PDB entry 8TZQ | electron microscopy, 3.20 A resolution | chains A and B of the 5 polymer chains in the assembly

# Chain A
Protein: Guanine nucleotide-binding protein G(I)/G(S)/G(T) subunit beta-1
Source organism: Homo sapiens
UniProt: P62873 (GBB1_HUMAN); residue numbers follow UniProt; this construct covers 2-340
Chain sequence (358 residues; each row starts with the number of its first residue; numbers below 1 keep their minus sign (Met-17 is residue -17)):
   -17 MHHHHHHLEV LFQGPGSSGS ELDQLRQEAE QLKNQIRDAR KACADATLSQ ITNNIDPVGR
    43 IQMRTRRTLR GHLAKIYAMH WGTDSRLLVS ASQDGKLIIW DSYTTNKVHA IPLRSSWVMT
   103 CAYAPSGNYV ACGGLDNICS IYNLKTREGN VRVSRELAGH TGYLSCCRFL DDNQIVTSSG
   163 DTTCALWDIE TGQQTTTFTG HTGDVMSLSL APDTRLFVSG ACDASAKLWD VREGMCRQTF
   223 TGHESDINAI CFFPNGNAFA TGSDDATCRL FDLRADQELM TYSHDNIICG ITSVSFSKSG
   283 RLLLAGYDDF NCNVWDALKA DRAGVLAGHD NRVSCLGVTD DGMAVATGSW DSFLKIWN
Unresolved in the structure: -17 to 1
Differences from the reference sequence: expression tag (-17 to 1)
Curated features (UniProtKB/Swiss-Prot):
  - modified residue: Ser2 (N-acetylserine), His266 (Phosphohistidine)

# Chain B
Protein: Guanine nucleotide-binding protein G(o) subunit alpha
Source organism: Homo sapiens
UniProt: P09471 (GNAO_HUMAN); numbering as in UniProt (aligned over 1-354)
Chain sequence (354 residues; numbered 1 to 354; the number before each row is that of its first residue):
     1 MGCTLSAEER AALERSKAIE KNLKEDGISA AKDVKLLLLG AGESGESTIV KQMKIIHEDG
    61 FSGEDVKQYK PVVYSNTIQS LAAIVRAMDT LGIEYGDKER KADAKMVCDV VSRMEDTEPF
   121 SAELLSAMMR LWGDSGIQEC FNRSREYQLN DSAKYYLDSL DRIGAADYQP TEQDILRTRV
   181 KTTGIVETHF TFKNLHFRLF DVGGQRSERK KWIHCFEDVT AIIFCVALSG YDQVLHEDET
   241 TNRMHESLML FDSICNNKFF IDTSIILFLN KKDLFGEKIK KSPLTICFPE YTGPNTYEDA
   301 AAYIQAQFES KNRSPNKEIY CHMTCATDTN NIQVVFDAVT DIIIANNLRG CGLY
Unresolved in the structure: 1-4, 55-183
Differences from the reference sequence: engineered mutation Glu46 (Lys in P09471)
Curated features (UniProtKB/Swiss-Prot):
  - region: Lys35 to Gly45, Ser47, Thr48 (G1 motif), Asp174 to Thr182 (G2 motif), Phe197 to Arg206 (G3 motif), Ile266 to Asp273 (G4 motif), Thr324 to Thr329 (G5 motif)
  - binding site (GTP): Glu43, Ser47, Thr48, Ser152, Leu176, Arg177, Thr178, Arg179, Asn270, Asp273, Cys325
  - binding site (Mg(2+)): Ser47, Thr182
  - modified residue: Arg179 (ADP-ribosylarginine), Gln205 (5-glutamyl histamine), Cys351 (ADP-ribosylcysteine)
  - lipidation: Gly2 (N-myristoyl glycine), Cys3 (S-palmitoyl cysteine), Cys351 (S-palmitoyl cysteine)
From the paper describing this entry:
  - disease-associated variants - K46E, R209C: decreased signaling (citing earlier work)
  - contacts within the chain: Gly40-Glu46 (backbone contact), Gly45-Glu46 (backbone contact)

# How chain A and chain B interact
Pairs across the interface - 48 pairs, chain A then chain B:
  Gly53(A) - Leu23(B)
  Leu55(A) - Leu23(B)
  Leu55(A) - Gly27(B)
  Lys57(A) - His214(B)  hydrogen bond (side chain-backbone)
  Lys57(A) - Glu217(B)  salt bridge
  Tyr59(A) - His214(B)
  Tyr59(A) - Cys215(B)
  Gln75(A) - Cys215(B)
  Gln75(A) - Asp218(B)  hydrogen bond
  Lys78(A) - Leu23(B)
  Lys78(A) - Asp26(B)  salt bridge
  Ile80(A) - Leu23(B)  hydrophobic
  Asn88(A) - Leu13(B)
  Asn88(A) - Ser16(B)
  Lys89(A) - Ser16(B)  hydrogen bond (backbone-side chain)
  Lys89(A) - Ile19(B)
  Lys89(A) - Glu20(B)  salt bridge
  Val90(A) - Arg15(B)  hydrogen bond (backbone-side chain)
  Val90(A) - Ile19(B)
  His91(A) - Arg15(B)  hydrogen bond
  Ala92(A) - Ile19(B)  hydrophobic
  Ser98(A) - Glu187(B)
  Trp99(A) - Ile185(B)
  Trp99(A) - Glu187(B)  hydrogen bond
  Trp99(A) - Phe200(B)  hydrophobic
  Trp99(A) - Cys215(B)
  Trp99(A) - Phe216(B)  hydrophobic
  Leu117(A) - Gly184(B)
  Leu117(A) - Ile185(B)
  Leu117(A) - Gln205(B)  hydrogen bond (backbone-side chain)
  Leu117(A) - Trp212(B)  hydrophobic
  Leu117(A) - Cys215(B)  hydrophobic
  Asn119(A) - Gly184(B)
  Asn119(A) - Gln205(B)  hydrogen bond
  Tyr145(A) - Gln205(B)
  Tyr145(A) - Ser207(B)
  Tyr145(A) - Lys211(B)
  Tyr145(A) - Trp212(B)
  Asp186(A) - Ser207(B)
  Asp186(A) - Glu208(B)  hydrogen bond (side chain-backbone)
  Met188(A) - Lys211(B)
  Cys204(A) - Lys211(B)
  Asp228(A) - Lys211(B)  salt bridge
  Asn230(A) - Lys211(B)  hydrogen bond
  Asp246(A) - Lys211(B)  salt bridge
  Arg314(A) - Phe259(B)
  Trp332(A) - His214(B)
  Trp332(A) - Glu217(B)
Other interface residues (no listed pair), chain A (28 interface residues in all): Thr87, Gly144, Gly162
Other interface residues (no listed pair), chain B (25 interface residues in all): Ala12, Arg198

# Summary
28 residues of chain A and 25 residues of chain B are in contact; the contacts include 10 hydrogen bonds and 5
salt bridges. Polar pairs include Lys57(A)-Glu217(B), Lys78(A)-Asp26(B) and Lys89(A)-Glu20(B). The paper
reports that K46E and R209C of chain B reduce signaling; contacts within the chain involving Glu46(B),
Gly40(B) and Gly45(B).
Chain A is Guanine nucleotide-binding protein G(I)/G(S)/G(T) subunit beta-1 and chain B is Guanine
nucleotide-binding protein G(o) subunit alpha, both from Homo sapiens; the structure, CryoEM structure of D2
dopamine receptor in complex with GoA KE Mutant, scFv16, and dopamine, was determined by electron microscopy
together with 8U02 from the same study.
